9GCM - chains B and D of the 4 polymer chains in the assembly; structure by electron microscopy, 3.10 A resolution.

== Chain B ==
Protein: U11/U12 small nuclear ribonucleoprotein 25 kDa protein
Organism: Homo sapiens
UniProt: Q9BV90 (SNR25_HUMAN); residues 1-132 here = UniProt positions 1-132
Sequence (132 residues; each row starts with the number of its first residue):
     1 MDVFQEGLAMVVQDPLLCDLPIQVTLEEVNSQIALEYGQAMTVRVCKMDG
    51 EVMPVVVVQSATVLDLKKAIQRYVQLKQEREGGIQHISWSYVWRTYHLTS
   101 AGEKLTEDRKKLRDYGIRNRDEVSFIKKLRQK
Disordered / not traced: 129-132

== Chain D ==
Protein: Programmed cell death protein 7
Organism: Homo sapiens
UniProt: Q8N8D1 (PDCD7_HUMAN); residue numbers follow UniProt; this construct covers 1-485
Sequence (485 residues; row label = number of the first residue in the row):
     1 MALPPFFGQGRPGPPPPQPPPPAPFGCPPPPLPSPAFPPPLPQRPGPFPG
    51 ASAPFLQPPLALQPRASAEASRGGGGAGAFYPVPPPPLPPPPPQCRPFPG
   101 TDAGERPRPPPPGPGPPWSPRWPEAPPPPADVLGDAALQRLRDRQWLEAV
   151 FGTPRRAGCPVPQRTHAGPSLGEVRARLLRALRLVRRLRGLSQALREAEA
   201 DGAAWVLLYSQTAPLRAELAERLQPLTQAAYVGEARRRLERVRRRRLRLR
   251 ERAREREAEREAEAARAVEREQEIDRWRVKCVQEVEEKKREQELKAAADG
   301 VLSEVRKKQADTKRMVDILRALEKLRKLRKEAAARKGVCPPASADETFTH
   351 HLQRLRKLIKKRSELYEAEERALRVMLEGEQEEERKRELEKKQRKEKEKI
   401 LLQKREIESKLFGDPDEFPLAHLLEPFRQYYLQAEHSLPALIQIRHDWDQ
   451 YLVPSDHPKGNFVPQGWVLPPLPSNDIWATAVKLH
Disordered / not traced: 1-290, 385-485

== Chain B / chain D interface ==
Residue-residue contacts (25; chain B residue first):
  M1(B) with R362(D), hydrogen bond
  V3(B) with L358(D), hydrophobic
  F4(B) with M315(D), hydrophobic
  G7(B) with L355(D)
  L8(B) with I318(D), hydrophobic; L319(D), hydrophobic
  V11(B) with L322(D), hydrophobic; H351(D)
  L16(B) with R329(D), hydrogen bond (backbone-side chain); K330(D); A333(D), hydrophobic; K336(D)
  L17(B) with L322(D), hydrophobic; R329(D)
  D19(B) with R329(D), salt bridge
  V24(B) with I318(D), hydrophobic
  V29(B) with A321(D), hydrophobic; L325(D)
  Q32(B) with L325(D); R329(D)
  I33(B) with L325(D), hydrophobic; L328(D), hydrophobic
  E36(B) with L328(D); R329(D), salt bridge
  Y37(B) with L328(D), hydrophobic
Interface residues without a listed pair, chain B (18 interface residues in all): M10, D14, L26
Interface residues without a listed pair, chain D (21 interface residues in all): D311, D317, K324, R326, A344, F348

== Summary ==
The interface between chain B and chain D involves 18 residues on one side and 21 on the other; the contacts
include 2 hydrogen bonds and 2 salt bridges. Polar contacts include D19(B)-R329(D), E36(B)-R329(D) and
M1(B)-R362(D).
Here chain B is U11/U12 small nuclear ribonucleoprotein 25 kDa protein and chain D is Programmed cell death
protein 7, both from Homo sapiens. Entry 9GCM (Structure of the U11 snRNP core) was determined by electron
microscopy (same publication as 9GBZ).
